8PVU - chains E and A of the 5 polymer chains in the assembly; structure by electron microscopy, 3.50 A resolution.

[Chain E]
Molecule: Mitogen-activated protein kinase 1
Organism: Homo sapiens
Notes: EC 2.7.11.24
Reference sequence: P28482 (MK01_HUMAN); residue numbers follow UniProt; this construct covers 1-360
Sequence (361 residues; row label = number of the first residue in the row; numbering starts at 0):
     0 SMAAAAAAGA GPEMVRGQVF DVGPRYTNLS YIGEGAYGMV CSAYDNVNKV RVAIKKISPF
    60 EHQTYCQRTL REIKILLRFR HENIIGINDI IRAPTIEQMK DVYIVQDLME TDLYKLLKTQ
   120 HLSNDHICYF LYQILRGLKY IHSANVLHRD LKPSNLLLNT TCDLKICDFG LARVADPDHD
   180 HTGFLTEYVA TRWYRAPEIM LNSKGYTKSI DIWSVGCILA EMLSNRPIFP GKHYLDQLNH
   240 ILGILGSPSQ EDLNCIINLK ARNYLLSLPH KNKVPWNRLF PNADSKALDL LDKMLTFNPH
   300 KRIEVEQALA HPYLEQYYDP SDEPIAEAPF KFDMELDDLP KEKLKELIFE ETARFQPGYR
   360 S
Unresolved in the structure: 0-23, 34-36, 92-101, 175-184, 202-204, 330-335, 357-360
Construct notes: expression tag (0)

[Chain A]
Molecule: Deoxyhypusine synthase
Organism: Homo sapiens
Notes: EC 2.5.1.46
Reference sequence: P49366 (DHYS_HUMAN); residues 1-369 here = UniProt positions 1-369
Sequence (370 residues; row label = number of the first residue in the row; numbering starts at 0):
     0 SMEGSLEREA PAGALAAVLK HSSTLPPEST QVRGYDFNRG VNYRALLEAF GTTGFQATNF
    60 GRAVQQVNAM IEKKLEPLSQ DEDQHADLTQ SRRPLTSCTI FLGYTSNLIS SGIRETIRYL
   120 VQHNMVDVLV TTAGGVEEDL IKCLAPTYLG EFSLRGKELR ENGINRIGNL LVPNENYCKF
   180 EDWLMPILDQ MVMEQNTEGV KWTPSKMIAR LGKEINNPES VYYWAQKNHI PVFSPALTDG
   240 SLGDMIFFHS YKNPGLVLDI VEDLRLINTQ AIFAKCTGMI ILGGGVVKHH IANANLMRNG
   300 ADYAVYINTA QEFDGSDSGA RPDEAVSWGK IRVDAQPVKV YADASLVFPL LVAETFAQKM
   360 DAFMHEKNED
Unresolved in the structure: 0-28, 79-82, 363-369
Construct notes: expression tag (0)

[Chain E / chain A interface]
Contacting residue pairs (9):
  Lys231(E) with Leu295(A); Trp327(A), hydrogen bond (side chain-backbone)
  His232(E) with Leu295(A); Met296(A)
  Leu234(E) with Ile271(A), hydrophobic; Met296(A)
  Asn238(E) with Met296(A); Arg297(A); Asn298(A)
Interface residues without a listed pair, chain E (8 interface residues in all): Asp235, His239, Lys259, Lys270
Interface residues without a listed pair, chain A (8 interface residues in all): Phe272, Arg331

[Summary]
The chain E/chain A interface involves 8 residues from each chain, with 1 hydrogen bond. The hydrogen-bonded
pair is Lys231(E)-Trp327(A).
Here chain E is Mitogen-activated protein kinase 1 and chain A is Deoxyhypusine synthase, both from Homo
sapiens. Entry 8PVU (Cryo-EM structure of DHS-ERK2 complex with 1:1 stoichiometry refined in C1 symmetry) was
determined by electron microscopy.
